9ITL - chains S and U of the 26 polymer chains in the assembly; structure by electron microscopy, 3.31 A resolution.

== Chain S ==
Name: ATP synthase subunit delta
Organism: Chloroflexus aurantiacus J-10-fl
UniProt: A9WGS7 (ATPD_CHLAA); residues 1-157 here = UniProt positions 1-157
Chain sequence (157 residues; numbered 1 to 157; the number before each row is that of its first residue):
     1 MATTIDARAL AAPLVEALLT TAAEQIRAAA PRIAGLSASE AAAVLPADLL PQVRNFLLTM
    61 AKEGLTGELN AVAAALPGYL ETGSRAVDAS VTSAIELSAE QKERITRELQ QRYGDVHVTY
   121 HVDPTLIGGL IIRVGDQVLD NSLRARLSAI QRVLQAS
Not modelled in the structure: 1-85, 155-157

== Chain U ==
Name: ATP synthase subunit b
Organism: Chloroflexus aurantiacus J-10-fl
UniProt: A9WGS8 (ATPF_CHLAA); residues 1-164 here = UniProt positions 1-164
Chain sequence (164 residues; numbered 1 to 164; the number before each row is that of its first residue):
     1 MEALGINPTL FIAQLINFLL LIFILRALLY RPVMNLLNER TRRIEESVRD AEKVREQLAN
    61 ARRDYEAEIA RARQEAAKIV AQAQERAKQQ EAEIIAQARR EAERLKEEAR AQAEQERIRM
   121 LSEAKSQIAD LVTLTASRVL GAELQARGHD ALIAESLAAL DRRN
Not modelled in the structure: 1-7, 161-164

== How chain S and chain U interact ==
Contacting residue pairs - 23 pairs, chain S then chain U:
  Ile95(S) with His149(U); Ile153(U), hydrophobic
  Leu97(S) with Ile153(U), hydrophobic
  Gln101(S) with Asp150(U), hydrogen bond; Ile153(U)
  Ile105(S) with Leu157(U), hydrophobic
  Leu109(S) with Leu160(U), hydrophobic
  Arg112(S) with Leu160(U)
  Gly128(S) with Leu152(U)
  Gly129(S) with Leu152(U)
  Leu130(S) with Ile153(U); Ser156(U), hydrogen bond (backbone-side chain); Leu157(U), hydrophobic
  Ile132(S) with Leu157(U), hydrophobic; Leu160(U), hydrophobic
  Val134(S) with Leu160(U), hydrophobic
  Leu139(S) with Ala159(U)
  Asn141(S) with Ser156(U); Ala159(U)
  Arg146(S) with Val132(U), hydrogen bond (side chain-backbone); Thr133(U), hydrogen bond (side chain-backbone); Ala136(U)
  Val153(S) with Ala129(U), hydrophobic
Also at the interface, not in a pair above, chain S (20 interface residues in all): Glu100, Arg104, Glu108, Gln111, Ile150
Also at the interface, not in a pair above, chain U (15 interface residues in all): Ser137, Ala154, Glu155

== In short ==
The interface between chain S and chain U involves 20 residues on one side and 15 on the other, with 4
hydrogen bonds. Polar contacts include Gln101(S)-Asp150(U), Leu130(S)-Ser156(U) and Arg146(S)-Val132(U).
Here chain S is ATP synthase subunit delta and chain U is ATP synthase subunit b, both from Chloroflexus
aurantiacus J-10-fl. Entry 9ITL (Chloroflexus aurantiacus ATP synthase, state 3) was determined by electron
microscopy (same publication as 9ITJ, 9ITK, 9ITM, 9ITN, 9ITO, 9ITP and 11 further entries).
